Entry 5FJ8 (electron microscopy, 3.90 A resolution); this record covers chains A and H of the 20 polymer chains in the assembly.

== Chain A ==
Molecule: DNA-directed RNA polymerase III subunit RPC1
From: Saccharomyces cerevisiae
Notes: EC 2.7.7.6
UniProtKB: P04051 (RPC1_YEAST); numbering as in UniProt (aligned over 1-1460)
Sequence (1460 residues; each row starts with the number of its first residue):
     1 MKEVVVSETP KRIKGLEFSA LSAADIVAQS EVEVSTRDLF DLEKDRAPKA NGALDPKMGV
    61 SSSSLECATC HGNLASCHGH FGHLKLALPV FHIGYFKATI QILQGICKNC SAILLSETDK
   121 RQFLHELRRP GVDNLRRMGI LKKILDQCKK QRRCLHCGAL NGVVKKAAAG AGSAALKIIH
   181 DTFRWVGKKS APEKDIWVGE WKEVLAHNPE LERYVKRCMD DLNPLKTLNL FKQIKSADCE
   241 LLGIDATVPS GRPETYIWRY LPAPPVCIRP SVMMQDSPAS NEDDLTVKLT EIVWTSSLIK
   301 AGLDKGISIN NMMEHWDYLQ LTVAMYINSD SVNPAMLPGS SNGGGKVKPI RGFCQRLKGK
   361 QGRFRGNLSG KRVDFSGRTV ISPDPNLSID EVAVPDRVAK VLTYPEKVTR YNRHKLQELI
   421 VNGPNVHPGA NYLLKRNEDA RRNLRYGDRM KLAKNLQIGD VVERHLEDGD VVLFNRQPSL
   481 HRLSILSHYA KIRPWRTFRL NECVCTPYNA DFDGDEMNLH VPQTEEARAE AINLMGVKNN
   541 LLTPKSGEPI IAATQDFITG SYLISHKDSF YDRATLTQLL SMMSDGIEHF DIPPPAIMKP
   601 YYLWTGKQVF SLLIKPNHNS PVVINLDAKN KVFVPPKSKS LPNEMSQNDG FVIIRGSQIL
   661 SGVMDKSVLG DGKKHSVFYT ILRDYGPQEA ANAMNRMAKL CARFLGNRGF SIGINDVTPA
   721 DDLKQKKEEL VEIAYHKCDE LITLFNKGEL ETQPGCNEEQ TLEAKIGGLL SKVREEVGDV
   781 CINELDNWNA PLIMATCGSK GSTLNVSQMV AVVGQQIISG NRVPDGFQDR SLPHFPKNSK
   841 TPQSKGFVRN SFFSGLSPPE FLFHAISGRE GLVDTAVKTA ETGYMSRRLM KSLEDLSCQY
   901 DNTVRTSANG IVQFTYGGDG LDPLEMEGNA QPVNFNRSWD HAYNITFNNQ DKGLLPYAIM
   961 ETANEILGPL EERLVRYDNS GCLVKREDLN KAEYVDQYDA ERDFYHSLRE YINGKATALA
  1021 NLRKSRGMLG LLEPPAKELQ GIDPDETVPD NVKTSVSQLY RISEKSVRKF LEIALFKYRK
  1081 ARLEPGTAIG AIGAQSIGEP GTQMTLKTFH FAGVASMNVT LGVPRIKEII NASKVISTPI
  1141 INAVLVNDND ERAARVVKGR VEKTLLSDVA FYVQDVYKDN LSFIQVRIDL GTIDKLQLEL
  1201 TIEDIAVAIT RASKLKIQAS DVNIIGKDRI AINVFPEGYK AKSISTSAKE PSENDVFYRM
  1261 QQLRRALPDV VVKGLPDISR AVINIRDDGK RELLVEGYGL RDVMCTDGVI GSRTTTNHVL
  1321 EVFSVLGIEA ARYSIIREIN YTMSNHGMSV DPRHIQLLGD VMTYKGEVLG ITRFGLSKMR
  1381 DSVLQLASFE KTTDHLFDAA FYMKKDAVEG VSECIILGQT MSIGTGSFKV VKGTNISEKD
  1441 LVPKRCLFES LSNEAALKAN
Not modelled in the structure: 1, 169-174, 1101-1116, 1237-1251
Bound ions: Zn2+ site 1: C67, C70, C77, H80; Zn2+ site 2: C107, N109, C110, C154, C157
Curated features (UniProtKB/Swiss-Prot):
  - region: P858 to E870 (Bridging helix)
  - binding site (Zn(2+)): C67, C70, C77, H80, C107, C110, C154
  - binding site (Mg(2+)): D511, D513, D515
  - mutagenesis: T506 (T506I: Temperature-sensitive), N509 (N509Y: Temperature-sensitive), N518 (N518Q: Temperature-sensitive)

== Chain H ==
Molecule: DNA-directed RNA polymerases I, II, and III subunit rpabc 3
From: Saccharomyces cerevisiae
UniProtKB: P20436 (RPAB3_YEAST); numbering as in UniProt (aligned over 1-146)
Sequence (146 residues; each row starts with the number of its first residue):
     1 MSNTLFDDIF QVSEVDPGRY NKVCRIEAAS TTQDQCKLTL DINVELFPVA AQDSLTVTIA
    61 SSLNLEDTPA NDSSATRSWR PPQAGDRSLA DDYDYVMYGT AYKFEEVSKD LIAVYYSFGG
   121 LLMRLEGNYR NLNNLKQENA YLLIRR
Not modelled in the structure: 68-73
Curated features (UniProtKB/Swiss-Prot):
  - region: D16 to T39 (Non-specific ssDNA binding)
  - modified residue: S2 (N-acetylserine), T68 (Phosphothreonine)

== Interface between chain A and chain H ==
Contacting residue pairs (55; chain A residue first):
  H566(A) - Y20(H)
  K567(A) - Y20(H)
  K567(A) - V23(H)
  K567(A) - D41(H)  salt bridge
  K567(A) - L121(H)
  D568(A) - N21(H)  hydrogen bond
  D568(A) - K22(H)
  D568(A) - V23(H)
  F570(A) - K22(H)
  F570(A) - V23(H)  hydrophobic
  F570(A) - N43(H)
  D591(A) - R77(H)
  I592(A) - W79(H)
  P594(A) - W79(H)
  P594(A) - Y98(H)
  P595(A) - W79(H)
  P595(A) - Y98(H)
  A596(A) - M97(H)
  A596(A) - Y98(H)  hydrogen bond (backbone-backbone)
  I597(A) - Y95(H)
  I597(A) - V96(H)
  I597(A) - M97(H)  hydrophobic
  M598(A) - W79(H)  hydrophobic
  M598(A) - V96(H)  hydrogen bond (backbone-backbone)
  M598(A) - Y141(H)  hydrophobic
  K599(A) - Y93(H)
  K599(A) - D94(H)
  K599(A) - V96(H)
  T605(A) - G119(H)  hydrogen bond (side chain-backbone)
  K607(A) - G119(H)
  K607(A) - G120(H)
  H618(A) - R77(H)  hydrogen bond
  P642(A) - E105(H)
  P642(A) - Y115(H)
  E644(A) - Y102(H)  hydrogen bond
  E644(A) - L122(H)
  M645(A) - R25(H)  hydrogen bond (backbone-side chain)
  M645(A) - Y115(H)  hydrophobic
  M645(A) - R124(H)
  Q647(A) - Y20(H)
  L660(A) - Y102(H)  hydrophobic
  L660(A) - G120(H)
  S661(A) - L122(H)
  N783(A) - R19(H)  hydrogen bond (backbone-side chain)
  L785(A) - R19(H)
  N787(A) - R19(H)  hydrogen bond (side chain-backbone)
  W788(A) - N21(H)
  Y943(A) - K136(H)  hydrogen bond
  S1025(A) - K109(H)  hydrogen bond (backbone-side chain)
  R1026(A) - Y129(H)  hydrogen bond
  S1055(A) - N131(H)  hydrogen bond
  L1059(A) - F104(H)
  L1059(A) - E105(H)
  L1059(A) - I112(H)  hydrophobic
  Y1060(A) - E106(H)  hydrogen bond
Interface residues without a listed pair, chain A (41 interface residues in all): F590, P593, Y602, L603, L641, S646, N648, I653, F947, Q1058
Interface residues without a listed pair, chain H (37 interface residues in all): L46, S78, P82, S117, N134

== Overview ==
41 residues of chain A face 37 of chain H across their interface; the contacts include 14 hydrogen bonds and 1
salt bridge. Among the polar pairs are K567(A)-D41(H), D568(A)-N21(H) and T605(A)-G119(H).
Here chain A is DNA-directed RNA polymerase III subunit RPC1 and chain H is DNA-directed RNA polymerases I,
II, and III subunit rpabc 3, both from Saccharomyces cerevisiae. Entry 5FJ8 (Cryo-EM structure of yeast RNA
polymerase III elongation complex at 3. 9 A) was determined by electron microscopy (same publication as 5FJ9
and 5FJA).
